Entry 6Z47 (electron microscopy, 6.30 A resolution (low resolution: residue-level contacts below are approximate; hydrogen-bond / salt-bridge calls are withheld)); this record covers chains B and F of the 8 polymer chains in the assembly.

Chain B:
Name: Myosin heavy chain 11
From: Meleagris gallopavo
UniProt: G1N5L2 (G1N5L2_MELGA); aligned to UniProt positions 1-1979 over residues 1-1979 (the alignment contains insertions or deletions, so no single offset holds)
Sequence (1979 residues; numbered 1 to 1979; the number before each row is that of its first residue):
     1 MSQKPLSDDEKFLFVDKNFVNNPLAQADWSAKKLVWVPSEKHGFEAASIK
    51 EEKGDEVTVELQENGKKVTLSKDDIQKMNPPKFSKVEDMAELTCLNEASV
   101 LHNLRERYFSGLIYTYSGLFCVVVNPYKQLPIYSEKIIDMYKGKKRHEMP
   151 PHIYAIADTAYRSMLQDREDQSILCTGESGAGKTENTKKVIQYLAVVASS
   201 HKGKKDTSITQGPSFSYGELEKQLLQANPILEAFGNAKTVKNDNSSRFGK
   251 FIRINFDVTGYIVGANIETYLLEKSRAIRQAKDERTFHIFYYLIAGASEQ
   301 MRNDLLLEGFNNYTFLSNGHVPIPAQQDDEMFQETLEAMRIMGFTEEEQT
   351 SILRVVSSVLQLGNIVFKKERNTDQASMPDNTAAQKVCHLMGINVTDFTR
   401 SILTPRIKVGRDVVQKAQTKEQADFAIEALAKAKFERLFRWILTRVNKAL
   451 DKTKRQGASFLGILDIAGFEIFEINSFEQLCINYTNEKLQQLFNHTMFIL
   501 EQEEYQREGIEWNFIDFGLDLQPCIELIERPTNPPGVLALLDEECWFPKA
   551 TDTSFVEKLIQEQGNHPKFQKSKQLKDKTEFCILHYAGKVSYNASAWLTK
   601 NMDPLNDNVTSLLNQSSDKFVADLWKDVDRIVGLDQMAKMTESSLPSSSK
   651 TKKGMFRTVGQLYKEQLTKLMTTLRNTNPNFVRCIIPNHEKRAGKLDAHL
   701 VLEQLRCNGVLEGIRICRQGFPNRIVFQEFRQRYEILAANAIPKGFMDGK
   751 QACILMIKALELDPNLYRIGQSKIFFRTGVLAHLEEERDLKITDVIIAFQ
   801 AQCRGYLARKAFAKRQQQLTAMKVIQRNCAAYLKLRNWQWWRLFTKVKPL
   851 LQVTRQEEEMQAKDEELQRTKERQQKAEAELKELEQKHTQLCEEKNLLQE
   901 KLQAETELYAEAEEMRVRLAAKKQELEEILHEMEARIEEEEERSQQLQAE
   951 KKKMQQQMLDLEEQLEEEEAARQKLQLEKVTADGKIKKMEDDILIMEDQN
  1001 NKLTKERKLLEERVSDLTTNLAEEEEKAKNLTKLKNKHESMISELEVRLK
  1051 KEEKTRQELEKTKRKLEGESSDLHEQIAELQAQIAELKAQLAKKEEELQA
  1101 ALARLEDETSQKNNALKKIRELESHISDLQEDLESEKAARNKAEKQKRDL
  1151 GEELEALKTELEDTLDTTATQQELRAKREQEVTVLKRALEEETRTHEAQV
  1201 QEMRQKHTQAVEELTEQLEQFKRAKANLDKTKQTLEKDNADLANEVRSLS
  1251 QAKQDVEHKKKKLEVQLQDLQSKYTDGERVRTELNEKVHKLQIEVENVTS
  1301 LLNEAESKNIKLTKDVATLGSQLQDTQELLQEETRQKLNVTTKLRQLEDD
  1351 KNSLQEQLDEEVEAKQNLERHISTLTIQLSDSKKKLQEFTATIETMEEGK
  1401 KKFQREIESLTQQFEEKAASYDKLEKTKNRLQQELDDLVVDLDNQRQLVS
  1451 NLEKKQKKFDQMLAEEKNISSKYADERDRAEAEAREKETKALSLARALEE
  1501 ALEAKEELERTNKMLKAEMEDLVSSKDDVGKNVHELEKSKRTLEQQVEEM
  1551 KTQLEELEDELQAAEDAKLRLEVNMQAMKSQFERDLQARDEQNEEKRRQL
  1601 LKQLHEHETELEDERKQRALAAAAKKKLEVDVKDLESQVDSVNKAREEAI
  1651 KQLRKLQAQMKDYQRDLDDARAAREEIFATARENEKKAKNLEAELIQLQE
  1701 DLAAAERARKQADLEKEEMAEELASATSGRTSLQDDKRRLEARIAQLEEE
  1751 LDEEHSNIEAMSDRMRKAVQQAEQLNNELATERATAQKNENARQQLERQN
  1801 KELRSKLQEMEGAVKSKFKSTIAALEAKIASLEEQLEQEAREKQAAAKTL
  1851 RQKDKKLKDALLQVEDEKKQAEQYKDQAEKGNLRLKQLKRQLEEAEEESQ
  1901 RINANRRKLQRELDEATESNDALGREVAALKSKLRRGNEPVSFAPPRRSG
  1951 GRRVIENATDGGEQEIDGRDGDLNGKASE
Unresolved in the structure: 1-29, 205-210, 635-655, 945-1979
Sequence notes: conflict G249 (Phe in G1N5L2), K250 (Val in G1N5L2), F251 (Leu in G1N5L2), 42 further conflict positions vs the reference (G1N5L2) not listed
Metal / ion sites: Mg2+: S246 (together with ADP, phosphate ion)
Residues lining bound ligands: ADP (adenosine-5'-diphosphate): I113, N125, P126, Y127, K128, Q129, Y133, E178, S179, G180, A181, G182, K183, T184, E185, K189, N242, N244, S245, S246
From the paper describing this entry:
  - contacts within the chain: R411-E938, R411-E941

Chain F:
Name: Myosin light chain 9
From: Meleagris gallopavo
UniProt: G3URE9 (G3URE9_MELGA); residues 1-172 here = UniProt positions 1-172
Sequence (172 residues; numbered 1 to 172; the number before each row is that of its first residue):
     1 MSSKRAKAKTTKKRPQRATSNVFAMFDQSQIQEFKEAFNMIDQNRDGFID
    51 KEDLHDMLASMGKNPTDEYLEGMMSEAPGPINFTMFLTMFGEKLNGTDPE
   101 DVIRNAFACFDEEASGFIHEDHLRELLTTMGDRFTDEEVDEMYREAPIDK
   151 KGNFNYVEFTRILKHGAKDKDD
Unresolved in the structure: 1-19, 169-172
Metal / ion sites: Mg2+: D42, N44, D46, F48
From the paper describing this entry:
  - post-translational modification sites: S20 (citing earlier work)

Interface between chain B and chain F:
Contacting residue pairs (58):
  Q818(B) with C109(F); F110(F)
  L819(B) with M130(F)
  M822(B) with A106(F); F110(F); L123(F); M130(F)
  K823(B) with M130(F); D132(F)
  I825(B) with I103(F); A106(F)
  Q826(B) with L126(F); L127(F); M130(F); D132(F)
  R827(B) with D132(F)
  N828(B) with G96(F); D98(F)
  C829(B) with F159(F); L163(F)
  A830(B) with F134(F)
  Y832(B) with K93(F); L94(F); L163(F); H165(F)
  L833(B) with M142(F); E145(F); F159(F)
  K834(B) with E138(F)
  R836(B) with E145(F)
  N837(B) with E145(F)
  Q839(B) with K93(F)
  W840(B) with G72(F); M73(F); E76(F); M89(F); F90(F); K93(F)
  W841(B) with K93(F); H165(F)
  R842(B) with E68(F); Y69(F)
  L843(B) with M73(F)
  F844(B) with F34(F); A37(F); F90(F)
  K846(B) with M61(F); Y69(F)
  V847(B) with A37(F); M61(F)
  L851(B) with E33(F); E36(F); A37(F)
  Q852(B) with E36(F)
  V853(B) with E36(F)
  T854(B) with E33(F)
  E858(B) with K168(F)
  Q861(B) with K168(F)
Also at the interface, not in a pair above, chain B (31 interface residues in all): K848, L850
Also at the interface, not in a pair above, chain F (42 interface residues in all): Q32, M40, I41, L54, T97, F107, G131, A146, A167

Summary:
31 residues of chain B face 42 of chain F across their interface. Chain B binds ADP. D42(F), N44(F), D46(F)
and F48(F) form the Mg2+ site. From the paper: a modification site at S20(F); contacts within the chain
involving R411(B), E938(B) and E941(B).
Here chain B is Myosin heavy chain 11 and chain F is Myosin light chain 9, both from Meleagris gallopavo.
Entry 6Z47 (Smooth muscle myosin shutdown state heads region) was determined by electron microscopy.
